Entry 8OH5 (electron microscopy, 3.00 A resolution); this record covers chains C and F of the 12 polymer chains in the assembly.

Chain C (and F):
Protein: Formate dehydrogenase-O, major subunit
Organism: Sporomusa ovata DSM 2662
Notes: chain F of this document is another copy of the same molecule, construct and numbering; everything in this record applies to it too
UniProt: A0A0U1KYI6 (A0A0U1KYI6_9FIRM); residue numbers follow UniProt; this construct covers 1-1172
Sequence (1172 residues; numbered 1 to 1172; the number before each row is that of its first residue):
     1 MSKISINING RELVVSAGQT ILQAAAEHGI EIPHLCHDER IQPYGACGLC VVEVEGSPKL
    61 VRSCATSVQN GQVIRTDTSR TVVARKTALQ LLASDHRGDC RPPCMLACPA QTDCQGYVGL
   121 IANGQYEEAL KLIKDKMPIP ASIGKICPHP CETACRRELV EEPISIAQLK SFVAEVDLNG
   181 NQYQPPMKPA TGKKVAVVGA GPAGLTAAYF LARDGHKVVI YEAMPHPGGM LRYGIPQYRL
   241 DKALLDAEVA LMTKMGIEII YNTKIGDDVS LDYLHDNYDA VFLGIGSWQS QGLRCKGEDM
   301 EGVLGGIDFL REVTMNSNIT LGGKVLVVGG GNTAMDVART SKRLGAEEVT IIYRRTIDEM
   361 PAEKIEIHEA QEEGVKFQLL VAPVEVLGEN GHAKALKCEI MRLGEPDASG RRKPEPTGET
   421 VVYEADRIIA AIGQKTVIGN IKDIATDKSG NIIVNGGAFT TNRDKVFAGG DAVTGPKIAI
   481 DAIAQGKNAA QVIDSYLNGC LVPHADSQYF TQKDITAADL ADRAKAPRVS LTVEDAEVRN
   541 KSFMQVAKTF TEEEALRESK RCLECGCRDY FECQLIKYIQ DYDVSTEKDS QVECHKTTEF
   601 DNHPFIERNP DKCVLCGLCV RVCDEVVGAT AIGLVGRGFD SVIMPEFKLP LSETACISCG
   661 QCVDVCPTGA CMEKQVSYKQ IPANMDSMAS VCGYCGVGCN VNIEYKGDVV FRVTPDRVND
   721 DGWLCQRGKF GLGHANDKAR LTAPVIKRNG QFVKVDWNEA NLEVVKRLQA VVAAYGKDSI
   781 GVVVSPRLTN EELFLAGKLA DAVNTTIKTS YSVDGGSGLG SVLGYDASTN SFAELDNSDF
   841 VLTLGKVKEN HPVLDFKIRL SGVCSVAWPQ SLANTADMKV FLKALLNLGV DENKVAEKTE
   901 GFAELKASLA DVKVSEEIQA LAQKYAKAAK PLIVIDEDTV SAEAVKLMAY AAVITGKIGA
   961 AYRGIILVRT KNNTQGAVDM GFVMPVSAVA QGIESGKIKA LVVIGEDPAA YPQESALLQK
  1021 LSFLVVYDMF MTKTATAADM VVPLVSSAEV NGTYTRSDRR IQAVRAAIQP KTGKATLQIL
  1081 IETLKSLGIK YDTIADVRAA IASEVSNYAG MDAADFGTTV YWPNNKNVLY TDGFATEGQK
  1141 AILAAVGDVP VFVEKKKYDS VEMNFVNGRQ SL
Bound ions: 2Fe-2S cluster Fe: Cys-36, Cys-47, Cys-50, Cys-64; 4Fe-4S cluster Fe site 1: His-96, Cys-100, Cys-567, Cys-573; 4Fe-4S cluster Fe site 2: Cys-104, Cys-155, Cys-562, Cys-565; 4Fe-4S cluster Fe site 3: Cys-108, Cys-147, Cys-151; 4Fe-4S cluster Fe site 4: Cys-613, Cys-616, Cys-619, Cys-666; 4Fe-4S cluster Fe site 5: Cys-623, Cys-656, Cys-659, Cys-662; 4Fe-4S cluster Fe site 6: Cys-692, Cys-695, Cys-699, Cys-725
Residues lining bound ligands:
  - FAD (flavin-adenine dinucleotide): Ile-146, Cys-147, Pro-148, Val-198, Gly-199, Ala-200, Gly-201, Pro-202, Ala-203, Gly-204, Tyr-221, Glu-222, Ala-223, Met-224, Gly-228, Gly-229, Met-230, Leu-231, Gly-234, Ile-235, Arg-239, Thr-263, Lys-264, Ile-265, Gly-284, Ile-285, Gly-286, Trp-288, Ile-307, Leu-310, Asn-332, Thr-333, Asp-336, Gln-434, Ile-441, Gly-470, Asp-471, Lys-477, Ile-478, Ala-479, Ala-482
  - 2Fe-2S cluster (FES): His-34, Leu-35, Cys-36, His-37, Gly-45, Ala-46, Cys-47, Gly-48, Cys-50, Arg-62, Cys-64
  - NADPH (NDP; NADPH dihydro-nicotinamide-adenine-dinucleotide phosphate): Gln-291, Leu-293, Arg-294, Gly-329, Gly-330, Gly-331, Asn-332, Thr-333, Ala-334, Tyr-353, Arg-354, Arg-355, Glu-359, Pro-361, Arg-411, Ala-431, Ile-432, Gly-433, Gln-434, Pro-476, Lys-477, Ile-478
  - 4Fe-4S cluster (SF4), molecule 1: His-96, Gly-98, Asp-99, Cys-100, Phe-510, Cys-567, Asp-569, Tyr-570, Cys-573, Leu-575, Ile-576, Lys-612, Thr-668, Gly-669
  - 4Fe-4S cluster (SF4), molecule 2: Pro-102, Pro-103, Cys-104, Gln-115, Ala-154, Cys-155, Arg-156, Arg-157, Ile-164, Ile-166, Cys-562, Leu-563, Glu-564, Cys-565
  - 4Fe-4S cluster (SF4), molecule 3: Cys-108, Pro-109, Thr-112, Cys-114, Tyr-117, Met-137, Ile-143, Cys-147, His-149, Pro-150, Cys-151, Ile-166, Ala-167, Lys-170, Ile-480
  - 4Fe-4S cluster (SF4), molecule 4: Ile-606, Cys-623, Val-627, Ala-629, Ala-631, Ile-632, Leu-651, Cys-656, Ile-657, Ser-658, Cys-659, Gly-660, Gln-661, Cys-662
  - 4Fe-4S cluster (SF4), molecule 5: Arg-608, Cys-613, Val-614, Leu-615, Cys-616, Gly-617, Leu-618, Cys-619, Ile-643, Cys-666, Pro-667, Thr-668, Ala-670, Cys-671
  - 4Fe-4S cluster (SF4), molecule 6: Cys-692, Tyr-694, Cys-695, Val-697, Gly-698, Cys-699, Leu-724, Cys-725, Arg-727, Gly-728, His-851, Pro-852, Val-853
Reported in the primary citation:
  - binding site for flavin-adenine dinucleotide: Arg-239
  - mutagenesis - R239A, R239K: decreased catalytic activity on NADPH
  - mutagenesis - R239K: decreased catalytic activity on NADP+
  - mutagenesis - R239A: abolished catalytic activity on NADP+
  - mutagenesis - K170A, K170C, K170R, R239A, R239K: decreased catalytic activity on MVox
  - mutagenesis - K170A, K170C: abolished catalytic activity (physiological activities)
  - mutagenesis - K170R: decreased catalytic activity (physiological activities)
  - binding site for 4Fe-4S cluster: Cys-114
  - mutagenesis - C114A: decreased catalytic activity
  - conformationally variable residues: Lys-170

Interface between chain C and chain F:
Pairs across the interface - 48 pairs, chain C then chain F:
  Gln-237(C) with Leu-762(F)
  Glu-312(C) with Gln-769(F)
  Val-313(C) with Lys-766(F), hydrogen bond (backbone-side chain); Gln-769(F)
  Asn-316(C) with Val-765(F); Lys-766(F), hydrogen bond; Gln-769(F); Ser-1086(F), hydrogen bond (side chain-backbone); Leu-1087(F)
  Ser-317(C) with Gln-769(F), hydrogen bond (backbone-side chain)
  Asn-318(C) with Ala-802(F); Asn-804(F)
  Ile-319(C) with Gln-769(F); Val-772(F); Ala-773(F)
  Thr-320(C) with Ala-773(F)
  Leu-321(C) with Ala-773(F), hydrogen bond (backbone-backbone)
  Gly-322(C) with Ala-773(F)
  Leu-344(C) with Ala-770(F)
  Glu-537(C) with Asn-749(F)
  Lys-541(C) with Arg-767(F)
  Phe-543(C) with Leu-762(F); Lys-766(F)
  Met-544(C) with Arg-748(F)
  Arg-748(C) with Met-544(F)
  Asn-749(C) with Glu-537(F)
  Leu-762(C) with Gln-237(F); Phe-543(F)
  Val-765(C) with Asn-316(F)
  Lys-766(C) with Val-313(F), hydrogen bond (side chain-backbone); Asn-316(F), hydrogen bond; Phe-543(F)
  Arg-767(C) with Lys-541(F)
  Gln-769(C) with Glu-312(F); Val-313(F); Asn-316(F); Ser-317(F), hydrogen bond (side chain-backbone); Ile-319(F)
  Ala-770(C) with Leu-344(F)
  Val-772(C) with Ile-319(F)
  Ala-773(C) with Ile-319(F); Thr-320(F); Leu-321(F), hydrogen bond (backbone-backbone); Gly-322(F)
  Ala-802(C) with Asn-318(F)
  Asn-804(C) with Asn-318(F)
  Ser-1086(C) with Asn-316(F), hydrogen bond (backbone-side chain)
  Leu-1087(C) with Asn-316(F)
Interface residues without a listed pair, chain C (37 interface residues in all): Thr-314, Arg-343, Gly-345, Val-538, Ser-542, Glu-763, Ala-774, Val-803
Interface residues without a listed pair, chain F (37 interface residues in all): Thr-314, Arg-343, Gly-345, Val-538, Ser-542, Glu-763, Ala-774, Val-803

In short:
The chain C/chain F interface involves 37 residues from each chain; the contacts include 10 hydrogen bonds.
Among the polar pairs are Val-313(C)/Lys-766(F), Asn-316(C)/Lys-766(F) and Asn-316(C)/Ser-1086(F). From the
paper: a binding site for flavin-adenine dinucleotide at Arg-239(C); K170A, K170C and K170R of chain C, among
others, reduce catalytic activity on MVox; 6 substitutions were tested in all.
Chain C and chain F are both Formate dehydrogenase-O, major subunit (Sporomusa ovata DSM 2662); the structure,
Cryo-EM structure of the electron bifurcating transhydrogenase StnABC complex from Sporomusa Ovata (state 2),
was determined by electron microscopy (same publication as 8OH9).
